8K23 - chains M and Q of the 32 polymer chains in the assembly; structure by electron microscopy, 3.75 A resolution.

Chain M:
Name: Csy3
From: Vibrio phage ICP1_2004_A
UniProtKB: F1D5V6 (F1D5V6_9CAUD); residue numbers follow UniProt; this construct covers 1-306
Chain sequence (306 residues; numbered 1 to 306; the number before each row is that of its first residue):
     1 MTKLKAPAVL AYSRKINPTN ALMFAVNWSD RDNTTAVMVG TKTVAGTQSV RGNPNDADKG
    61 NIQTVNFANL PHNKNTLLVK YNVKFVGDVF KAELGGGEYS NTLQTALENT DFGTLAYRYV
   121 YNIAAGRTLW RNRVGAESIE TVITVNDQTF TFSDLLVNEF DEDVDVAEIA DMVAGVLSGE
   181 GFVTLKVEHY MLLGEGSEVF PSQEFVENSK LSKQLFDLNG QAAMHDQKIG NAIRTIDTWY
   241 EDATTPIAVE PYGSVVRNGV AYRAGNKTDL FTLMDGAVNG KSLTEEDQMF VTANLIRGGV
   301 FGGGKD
Not modelled in the structure: 1, 304-306

Chain Q:
Molecule: 43-nt DNA strand
From: Vibrio phage ICP1_2004_A
Sequence (43 nucleotides; each row starts with the number of its first residue):
    18 AGCAATTTAA ATAGGGAAGA TAAGCAAAGG GTTGACGAAA GCC

How chain M and chain Q interact:
Pairs across the interface (21):
  Ala8(M) - DA30(Q)  sugar contact
  Ala8(M) - DG31(Q)  sugar contact
  Val9(M) - DA30(Q)  base contact
  Val9(M) - DG31(Q)  base contact
  Gln48(M) - DA21(Q)  hydrogen bond to the phosphate
  Gln48(M) - DA22(Q)  sugar contact
  Val50(M) - DT23(Q)  sugar contact
  Gly60(M) - DA21(Q)  sugar contact
  Asn61(M) - DA21(Q)  sugar contact
  Asn61(M) - DA22(Q)  sugar contact
  Ile62(M) - DC20(Q)  sugar contact
  Ile62(M) - DA21(Q)  base contact
  Gln63(M) - DA22(Q)  base contact
  Leu94(M) - DG31(Q)  base contact
  Phe205(M) - DA26(Q)  base contact
  Phe205(M) - DA27(Q)  base contact
  Glu207(M) - DA27(Q)  base contact
  Ser212(M) - DA22(Q)  hydrogen bond to the base
  Val300(M) - DT29(Q)  base contact
  Val300(M) - DA30(Q)  base contact
  Gly303(M) - DA30(Q)  sugar contact
Other interface residues (no listed pair), chain M (15 interface residues in all): Lys59

In short:
15 residues of chain M and 9 residues of chain Q are in contact, with 2 hydrogen bonds. Polar pairs include
Ser212(M)-DA22(Q) and Gln48(M)-DA21(Q).
Chain M is Csy3 and chain Q is a 43-nt DNA strand, both from Vibrio phage ICP1_2004_A; the structure, ICP1
Csy-dsDNA-Cas1-Cas2/3 complex (fully assembled form) composited structure with C1 symmetry, was determined by
electron microscopy.
